Entry 7EG6 (electron microscopy, 3.10 A resolution); this record covers chains C and I of the 11 polymer chains in the assembly.

Chain C:
Molecule: Histone H2A type 1
From: Xenopus laevis
UniProt: P06897 (H2A1_XENLA); residues 1-129 here correspond to UniProt positions 2-130 (UniProt number = residue number + 1)
Sequence (129 residues; row label = number of the first residue in the row):
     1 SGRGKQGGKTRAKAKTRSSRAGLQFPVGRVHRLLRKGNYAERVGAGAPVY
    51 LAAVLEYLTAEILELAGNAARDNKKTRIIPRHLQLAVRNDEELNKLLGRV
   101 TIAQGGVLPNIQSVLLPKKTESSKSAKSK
Not modelled in the structure: 1-11, 119-129
Differences from the reference sequence: conflict Arg99 (Gly100 in P06897), Ser123 (Ala124 in P06897)

Chain I:
Molecule: 235-nt DNA strand
Sequence (235 nucleotides; numbered -28 to 206; the number before each row is that of its first residue; numbers below 1 keep their minus sign (DT-28 is residue -28)):
   -28 TTATGTGATGGACCCTATACGCGGCCGCCCTGGAGAATCCCGGTGCCGAG
    22 GCCGCTCAATTGGTCGTAGACAGCTCTAGCACCGCTTAAACGCACGTACG
    72 CGCTGTCCCCCGCGTTTTAACCGCCAAGGGGATTACTCCCTAGTCTCCAG
   122 GCACGTGTCAGATATATACATCCTGAAGCTTGTCGAGAAGTACTAGAGGA
   172 TCATAATCAGCCATACCACATTTGTAGAGGTTTTA
Not modelled in the structure: -28 to 1, 148-206

Chain C / chain I interface:
Residue-residue contacts (12):
  Arg29(C) - DC123(I)  salt bridge to the phosphate
  Arg42(C) - DT112(I)  sugar contact
  Arg42(C) - DA113(I)  phosphate contact
  Val43(C) - DT112(I)  sugar contact
  Val43(C) - DA113(I)  hydrogen bond to the phosphate
  Gly44(C) - DT112(I)  phosphate contact
  Ala45(C) - DT112(I)  hydrogen bond to the phosphate
  Lys75(C) - DG132(I)  phosphate contact
  Thr76(C) - DA131(I)  hydrogen bond to the phosphate
  Thr76(C) - DG132(I)  hydrogen bond to the phosphate
  Arg77(C) - DA131(I)  sugar contact
  Arg77(C) - DG132(I)  hydrogen bond to the phosphate
Interface residues without a listed pair, chain C (9 interface residues in all): Lys74
Interface residues without a listed pair, chain I (8 interface residues in all): DC111, DG122, DA133

In short:
Chain C and chain I form an interface of 9 and 8 residues respectively, with 5 hydrogen bonds and 1 salt
bridge. Polar contacts include Val43(C)-DA113(I), Ala45(C)-DT112(I) and Thr76(C)-DA131(I).
Here chain C is Histone H2A type 1 (Xenopus laevis) and chain I is a 235-nt DNA strand. Entry 7EG6 (Snf5
Finger Helix bound to the nucleosome) was determined by electron microscopy, deposited together with 7EGM and
7EGP.
